6O8C - chains A and D of the 4 polymer chains in the assembly; structure by X-ray diffraction, 3.17 A resolution.

# Chain A
Name: Serine/threonine-protein kinase TBK1
From: Mus musculus
Notes: EC 2.7.11.1
Reference sequence: Q9WUN2 (TBK1_MOUSE); residues 2-657 here = UniProt positions 2-657
Chain sequence (665 residues; each row starts with the number of its first residue; numbers below 1 keep their minus sign (Gly-7 is residue -7)):
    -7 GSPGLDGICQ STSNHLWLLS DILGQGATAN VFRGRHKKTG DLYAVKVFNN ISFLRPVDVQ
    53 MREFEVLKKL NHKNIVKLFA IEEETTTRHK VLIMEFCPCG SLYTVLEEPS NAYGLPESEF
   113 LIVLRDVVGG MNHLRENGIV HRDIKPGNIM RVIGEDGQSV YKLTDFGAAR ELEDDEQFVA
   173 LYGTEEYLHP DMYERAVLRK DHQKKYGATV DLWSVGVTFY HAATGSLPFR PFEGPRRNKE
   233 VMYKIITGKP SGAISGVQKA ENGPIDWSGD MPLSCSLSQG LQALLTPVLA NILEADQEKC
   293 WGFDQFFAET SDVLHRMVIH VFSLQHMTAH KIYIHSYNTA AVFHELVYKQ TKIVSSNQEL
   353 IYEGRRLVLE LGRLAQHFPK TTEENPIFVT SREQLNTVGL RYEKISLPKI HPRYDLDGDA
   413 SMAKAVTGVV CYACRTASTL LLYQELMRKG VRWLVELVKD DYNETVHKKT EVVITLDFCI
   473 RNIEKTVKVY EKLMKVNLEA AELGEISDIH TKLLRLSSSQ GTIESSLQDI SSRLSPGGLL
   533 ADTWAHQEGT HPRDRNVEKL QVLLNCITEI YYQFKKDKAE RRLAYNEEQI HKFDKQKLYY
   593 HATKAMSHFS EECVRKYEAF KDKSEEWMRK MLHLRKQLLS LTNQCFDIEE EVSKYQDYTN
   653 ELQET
Not modelled in the structure: -7 to -5, 162-175, 482-487, 652-657
Differences from the reference sequence: expression tag (-7 to 1); engineered mutation Ala172 (Ser in Q9WUN2)
Ligand contacts: BX7 (N-(3-{[5-iodo-4-({3-[(thiophen-2-ylcarbonyl)amino]propyl}amino)pyrimidin-2-yl]amino}phenyl)pyrrolidine-1-carboxamide): Leu15, Gly16, Gln17, Gly18, Ala21, Asn22, Val23, Ala36, Lys38, Val68, Met86, Glu87, Phe88, Cys89, Pro90, Gly92, Ser93, Tyr95, Thr96, Gly139, Met142, Thr156, Asp157
UniProt features mapped onto this chain:
  - active site: Asp135 (Proton acceptor)
  - binding site (ATP): Leu15 to Val23, Lys38
  - cross-link (Glycyl lysine isopeptide (Lys-Gly)): Lys30 (interchain with G-Cter in ubiquitin), Lys401 (interchain with G-Cter in ubiquitin)

# Chain D
Name: Stimulator of interferon genes protein
From: Homo sapiens
Reference sequence: Q86WV6 (STING_HUMAN); numbering as in UniProt (aligned over 342-379)
Chain sequence (39 residues; each row starts with the number of its first residue):
   341 STWGSLKTSA VPSTSTMSQE PELLISGMEK PLPLRTDFS
Not modelled in the structure: 341-365
Differences from the reference sequence: expression tag (341); engineered mutation Trp343 (Val in Q86WV6)
UniProt features mapped onto this chain:
  - motif: Leu363 to Ser366 (pLxIS motif)
  - modified residue: Thr354 (Phosphothreonine), Ser355 (Phosphoserine), Thr356 (Phosphothreonine), Ser358 (Phosphoserine), Ser366 (Phosphoserine)
  - mutagenesis: Thr342 (T342A: Does not affect ability to activate IRF3), Ser355 (S355A: Impaired ability to induce the production of type I interferon), Ser358 (S358A: Decreased phosphorylation by TBK1, leading to reduced ability to activate IRF3), Glu360 (E360A: Does not affect ability to activate IRF3), Glu362 (E362A: Slightly affects ability to induce the production of type I interferon), Leu363 (L363A: Abolished ability to induce the production of type I interferon), Leu364 (L364A: Slightly affects ability to induce the production of type I interferon), Ile365 (I365A: Abolished ability to induce the production of type I interferon), Ser366 (S366A/N/C: Induces a decrease in phosphorylation by TBK1. Abolished ability to activate IRF3; S366D: Phosphomimetic mutant; retains some ability to activate IRF3 ...), Gly367 (G367A: Does not affect ability to activate IRF3), Pro371 (P371Q: Abolished ability to induce the production of type I interferon), Leu374 (L374A: Abolished ability to activate IRF3 and induce the production of type I interferon), 4 further mutagenesis entries in UniProt
What the authors report for this chain:
  - post-translational modification sites: Thr376
  - mutagenesis - S366A, K370A: unchanged binding to Serine/threonine-protein kinase TBK1 (chain A)
  - mutagenesis - S366A, L374A: abolished signaling
  - mutagenesis - K370A, P371A (about 30%), L372A, P373A, R375A (about 50%), T376A (about 30%), D377A (about 30%), F378A, S379A: decreased signaling
  - mutagenesis - T376E/F378M/S379W, T376E: increased binding to Serine/threonine-protein kinase TBK1 (chain A)
  - mutagenesis - L374A: unchanged binding to IRF-3

# Interface between chain A and chain D
Contacting residue pairs (23):
  Ile402(A) - Met368(D)  hydrophobic
  Pro404(A) - Gly367(D)
  Arg405(A) - Lys370(D)
  Tyr406(A) - Lys370(D)
  Tyr577(A) - Leu372(D)
  Tyr577(A) - Pro373(D)
  Tyr577(A) - Arg375(D)
  Tyr577(A) - Phe378(D)  hydrophobic
  Asn578(A) - Leu374(D)
  Asn578(A) - Arg375(D)  hydrogen bond (side chain-backbone)
  Gln581(A) - Lys370(D)
  Gln581(A) - Pro371(D)
  Gln581(A) - Leu372(D)  hydrogen bond (side chain-backbone)
  Gln581(A) - Leu374(D)
  Lys584(A) - Lys370(D)  hydrogen bond (side chain-backbone)
  Phe585(A) - Pro371(D)  hydrophobic
  Phe585(A) - Leu372(D)
  Phe585(A) - Leu374(D)  hydrophobic
  Lys587(A) - Met368(D)
  Gln588(A) - Met368(D)
  Gln588(A) - Pro371(D)
  Tyr591(A) - Ser366(D)
  Tyr591(A) - Met368(D)  hydrophobic
Also at the interface, not in a pair above, chain A (13 interface residues in all): Ile582
Also at the interface, not in a pair above, chain D (11 interface residues in all): Glu369
From the paper, about this interface:
  - residue pairs: Tyr577(A)-Pro373(D) (hydrogen bond), Asn578(A)-Leu374(D) (hydrophobic contact), Asn578(A)-Arg375(D) (hydrogen bond), Gln581(A)-Leu374(D) (hydrophobic contact), Gln581(A)-Leu372(D) (hydrogen bond), Ile582(A)-Leu374(D) (hydrophobic contact), Lys584(A)-Lys370(D) (hydrogen bond), Phe585(A)-Leu374(D) (hydrophobic contact)
  - interface residues, chain D: Leu374(D)
  - hot spots on chain D (mutagenesis) - L374A: abolished binding to Serine/threonine-protein kinase TBK1 (chain A)
  - hot spots on chain D (mutagenesis) - P371A (3- to 6-fold), L372A (about 10-fold), P373A (about 10-fold), R375A, T376A (3- to 6-fold): decreased binding to Serine/threonine-protein kinase TBK1 (chain A)

# Overview
Chain A and chain D form an interface of 13 and 11 residues respectively, with 3 hydrogen bonds. Polar pairs
include Asn578(A)-Arg375(D), Gln581(A)-Leu372(D) and Lys584(A)-Lys370(D). The paper describes hydrogen bonds
between Tyr577(A) and Pro373(D), Asn578(A) and Arg375(D) and Gln581(A) and Leu372(D) among others; hydrophobic
contacts between Asn578(A) and Leu374(D), Gln581(A) and Leu374(D) and Ile582(A) and Leu374(D) among others.
The paper reports that K370A, P371A and L372A of chain D, among others, reduce signaling; the interface
residue Leu374(D); 13 substitutions were tested in all.
Here chain A is Serine/threonine-protein kinase TBK1 (Mus musculus) and chain D is Stimulator of interferon
genes protein (Homo sapiens). Entry 6O8C (Crystal structure of STING CTT in complex with TBK1) was determined
by X-ray diffraction, deposited together with 6O8B.
